PDB entry 7LJI | X-ray diffraction, 1.85 A resolution | chain A

# Chain A
Molecule: Poly(Aspartic acid) hydrolase
Organism: Sphingomonas sp. KT-1
UniProtKB: Q769D3 (Q769D3_9SPHN); residues 2-405 here correspond to UniProt positions 22-425 (UniProt number = residue number + 20)
Sequence (425 residues; numbered -19 to 405; the number before each row is that of its first residue; numbers below 1 keep their minus sign (Met-19 is residue -19)):
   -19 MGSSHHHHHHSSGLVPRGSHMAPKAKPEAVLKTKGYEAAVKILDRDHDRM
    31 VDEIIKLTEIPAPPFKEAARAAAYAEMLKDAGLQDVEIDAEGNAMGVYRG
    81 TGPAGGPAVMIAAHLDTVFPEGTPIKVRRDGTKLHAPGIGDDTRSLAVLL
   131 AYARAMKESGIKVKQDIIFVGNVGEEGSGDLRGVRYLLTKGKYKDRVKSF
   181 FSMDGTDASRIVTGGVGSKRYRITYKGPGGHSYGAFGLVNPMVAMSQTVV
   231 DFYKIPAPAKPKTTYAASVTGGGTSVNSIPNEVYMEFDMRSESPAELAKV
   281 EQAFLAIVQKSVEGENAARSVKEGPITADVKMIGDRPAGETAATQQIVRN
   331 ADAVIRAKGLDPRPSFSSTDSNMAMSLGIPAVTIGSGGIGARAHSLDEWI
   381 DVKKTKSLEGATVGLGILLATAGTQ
Not modelled in the structure: -19 to 5
Differences from the reference sequence: initiating methionine (-19); expression tag (-18 to 1)
Bound ions: gadolinium ion site 1: Arg25, Asp28 (shared with 2 residues of chain B); gadolinium ion site 2: His94, Asp121, Glu155, Glu156, Asp184

# Overview
Arg25 and Asp28 coordinate gadolinium ion site 1. His94, Asp121, Glu155, Glu156 and Asp184 coordinate
gadolinium ion site 2.
Chain A is Poly(Aspartic acid) hydrolase (Sphingomonas sp. KT-1); the structure, Structure of poly(aspartic
acid) hydrolase PahZ2 with Gd+3 bound, was determined by X-ray diffraction.
